PDB entry 6PSW | electron microscopy, 3.70 A resolution | chains I and P of the 10 polymer chains in the assembly

# Chain I
Molecule: DNA-directed RNA polymerase subunit beta
Source organism: Escherichia coli
Notes: EC 2.7.7.6
UniProtKB: P0A8V4 (RPOB_ECO57); residues 1-1342 here = UniProt positions 1-1342
Amino-acid sequence (1342 residues; each row starts with the number of its first residue):
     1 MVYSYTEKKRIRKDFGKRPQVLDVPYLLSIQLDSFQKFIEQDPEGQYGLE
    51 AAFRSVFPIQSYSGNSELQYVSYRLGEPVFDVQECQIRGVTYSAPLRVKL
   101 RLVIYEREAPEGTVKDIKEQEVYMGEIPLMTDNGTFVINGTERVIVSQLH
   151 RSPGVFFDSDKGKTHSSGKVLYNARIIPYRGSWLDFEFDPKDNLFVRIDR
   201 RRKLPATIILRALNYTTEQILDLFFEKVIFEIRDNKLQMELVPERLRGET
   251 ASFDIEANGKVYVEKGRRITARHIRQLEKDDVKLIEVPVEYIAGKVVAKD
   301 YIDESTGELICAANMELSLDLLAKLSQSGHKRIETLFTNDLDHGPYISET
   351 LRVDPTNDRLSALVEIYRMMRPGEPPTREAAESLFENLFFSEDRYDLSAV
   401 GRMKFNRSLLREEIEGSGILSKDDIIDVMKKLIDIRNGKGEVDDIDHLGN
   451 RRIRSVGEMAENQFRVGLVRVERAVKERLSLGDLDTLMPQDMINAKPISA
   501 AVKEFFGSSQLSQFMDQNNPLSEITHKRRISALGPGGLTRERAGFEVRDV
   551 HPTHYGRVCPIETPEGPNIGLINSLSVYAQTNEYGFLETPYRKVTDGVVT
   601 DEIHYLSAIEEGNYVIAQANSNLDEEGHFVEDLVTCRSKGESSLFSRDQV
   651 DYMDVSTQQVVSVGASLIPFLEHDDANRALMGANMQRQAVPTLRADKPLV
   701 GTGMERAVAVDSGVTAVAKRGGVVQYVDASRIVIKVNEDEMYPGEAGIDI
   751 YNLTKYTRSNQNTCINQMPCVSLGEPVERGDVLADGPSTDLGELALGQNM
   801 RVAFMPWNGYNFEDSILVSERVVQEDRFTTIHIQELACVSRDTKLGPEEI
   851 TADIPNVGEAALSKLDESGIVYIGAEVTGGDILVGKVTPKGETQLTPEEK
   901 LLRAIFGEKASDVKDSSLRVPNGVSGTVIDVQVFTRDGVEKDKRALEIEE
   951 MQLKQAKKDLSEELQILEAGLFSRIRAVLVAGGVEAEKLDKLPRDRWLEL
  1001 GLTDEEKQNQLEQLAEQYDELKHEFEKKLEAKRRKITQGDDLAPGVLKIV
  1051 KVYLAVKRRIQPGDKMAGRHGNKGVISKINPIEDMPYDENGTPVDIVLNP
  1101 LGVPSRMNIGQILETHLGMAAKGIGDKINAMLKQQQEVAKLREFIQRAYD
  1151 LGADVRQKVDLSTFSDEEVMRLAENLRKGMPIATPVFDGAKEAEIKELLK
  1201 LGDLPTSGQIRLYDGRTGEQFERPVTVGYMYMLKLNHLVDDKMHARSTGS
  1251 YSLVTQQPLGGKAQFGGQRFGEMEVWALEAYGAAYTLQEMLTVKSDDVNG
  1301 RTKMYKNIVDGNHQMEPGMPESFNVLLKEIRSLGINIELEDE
Disordered / not traced: 1
Residues lining bound ligands: chapso (1N7): Gln-725, Tyr-726, Glu-962, Gln-965, Ile-966, Ala-969, Ser-973
UniProt features mapped onto this chain:
  - modified residue (N6-acetyllysine): Lys-1022, Lys-1200

# Chain P
Molecule: 85-nt DNA strand
Sequence (85 nucleotides; numbered 1 to 85; the number before each row is that of its first residue):
     1 GCGTTCTATATGGACAATTCAAAGGCCGAGGAATATGCCCTTTTAGCCTT
    51 CTTTTGTCAATGGATTTGTGCAAATAAGCGCCGCC
Disordered / not traced: 1-8, 71-85
Residues lining bound ligands: chapso (1N7): DA29, DG30, DG31

# Chain I / chain P interface
Residue-residue contacts (24; chain I residue first):
  His-165(I) with DA17(P), salt bridge to the phosphate
  Arg-470(I) with DT34(P), hydrogen bond to the base; DA35(P), hydrogen bond to the base
  Asn-494(I) with DA35(P), hydrogen bond to the phosphate
  Lys-496(I) with DT34(P), salt bridge to the phosphate; DA35(P), salt bridge to the phosphate
  Pro-497(I) with DT34(P), sugar contact
  Ala-500(I) with DT34(P), sugar contact
  Lys-503(I) with DA33(P), hydrogen bond to the base
  Glu-504(I) with DA33(P), base contact
  Gly-507(I) with DA33(P), base contact
  Ser-508(I) with DA33(P), hydrogen bond to the base
  Phe-514(I) with DG30(P), base contact
  Gly-1260(I) with DA29(P), base contact
  Gly-1261(I) with DG28(P), phosphate contact; DA29(P), base contact
  Lys-1262(I) with DG28(P), phosphate contact
  Gln-1268(I) with DC27(P), phosphate contact
  Arg-1269(I) with DC26(P), phosphate contact; DC27(P), phosphate contact
  Gly-1271(I) with DC26(P), phosphate contact
  Glu-1272(I) with DC26(P), phosphate contact
  Met-1273(I) with DG25(P), sugar contact
  Glu-1274(I) with DC26(P), phosphate contact
Other interface residues (no listed pair), chain I (24 interface residues in all): Asn-139, Pro-567, Asp-1241, Gln-1264
Other interface residues (no listed pair), chain P (12 interface residues in all): DG24, DA32

# Overview
The interface between chain I and chain P involves 24 residues on one side and 12 on the other; the contacts
include 5 hydrogen bonds and 3 salt bridges. Polar pairs include Arg-470(I)/DT34(P), Arg-470(I)/DA35(P) and
Lys-503(I)/DA33(P). Chain I binds chapso. Ligands of chain P: chapso.
Here chain I is DNA-directed RNA polymerase subunit beta (Escherichia coli) and chain P is an 85-nt DNA
strand. Entry 6PSW (Escherichia coli RNA polymerase promoter unwinding intermediate (TRPo) with TraR and rpsT
P2 promoter) was determined by electron microscopy together with 6PSQ, 6PSR, 6PSS, 6PST, 6PSU and 6PSV from
the same study.
